5XPM - chains A and C; structure by X-ray diffraction, 2.20 A resolution.

== Chain A ==
Protein: Vitamin D3 receptor
Source organism: Rattus norvegicus
Notes: engineered mutation(s): deletion mutant(residues 165-211)
UniProt: P13053 (VDR_RAT); numbering as in UniProt; present here: 116-158, 206-423
Sequence (271 residues; numbered 106 to 423; 47 numbers in that range are skipped by the numbering (no residue carries them; nothing is unmodelled there); the number before each row is that of its first residue):
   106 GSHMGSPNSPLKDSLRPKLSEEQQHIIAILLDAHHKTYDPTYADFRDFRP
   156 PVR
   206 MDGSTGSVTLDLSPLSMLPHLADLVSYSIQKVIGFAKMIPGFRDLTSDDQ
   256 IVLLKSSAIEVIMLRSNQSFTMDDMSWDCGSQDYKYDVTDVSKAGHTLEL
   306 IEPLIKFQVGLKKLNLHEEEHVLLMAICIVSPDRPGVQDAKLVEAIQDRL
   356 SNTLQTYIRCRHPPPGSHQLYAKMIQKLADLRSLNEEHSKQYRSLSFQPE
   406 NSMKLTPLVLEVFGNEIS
Unresolved in the structure: 106-122, 206-217, 421-423
Construct notes: expression tag (106-115)
Swiss-Prot annotation at these positions:
  - region: Lys242 to Lys260 (Interaction with coactivator LXXLL motif)
  - motif: Pro412 to Asn420 (9aaTAD)
  - binding site (calcitriol): Tyr143, Ser233, Arg270, Ser274, His301, His393
Small-molecule neighbours: 22S-Butyl-25RS- (8C0; (1R,3R)-5-[(2E)-2-[(1R,3AS,7AR)-1-[(2R,3S)-3-[(3S)-3-(4-hydroxyphenyl)-3-methoxy-propyl]heptan-2-yl]-7A-methyl-2,3,3A,5,6,7-hexahydro-1H-inden-4-ylidene]ethylidene]-2-methylidene-cyclohexane-1,3-diol): Tyr143, Tyr147, Phe150, Leu223, Leu226, Ala227, Leu229, Val230, Ser233, Ile264, Ile267, Met268, Arg270, Ser271, Ser274, Trp282, Cys284, Tyr291, Val296, Ala299, Gly300, His301, Leu305, Leu309, Leu389, His393, Gln396, Tyr397, Leu400, Phe418

== Chain C ==
Protein: Mediator of RNA polymerase II transcription subunit 1
Source organism: Homo sapiens
UniProt: Q15648 (MED1_HUMAN); residues 625-637 here correspond to UniProt positions 640-652 (UniProt number = residue number + 15)
Sequence (13 residues; row label = number of the first residue in the row):
   625 KNHPMLMNLLKDN
Unresolved in the structure: 636-637
Swiss-Prot annotation at these positions:
  - motif: Leu630 to Leu634 (LXXLL motif 2)

== Chain A / chain C interface ==
Contacting residue pairs (20; chain A residue first):
  Ile238(A) - Leu630(C)  hydrophobic
  Ile238(A) - Leu633(C)
  Lys242(A) - Leu633(C)  hydrogen bond (side chain-backbone)
  Lys242(A) - Leu634(C)
  Lys242(A) - Lys635(C)  hydrogen bond (side chain-backbone)
  Phe247(A) - Leu634(C)  hydrophobic
  Ser252(A) - Met631(C)
  Gln255(A) - Leu634(C)
  Ile256(A) - His627(C)
  Ile256(A) - Leu630(C)  hydrophobic
  Ile256(A) - Met631(C)  hydrophobic
  Ile256(A) - Leu634(C)  hydrophobic
  Leu259(A) - Leu634(C)  hydrophobic
  Lys260(A) - His627(C)  hydrogen bond
  Pro412(A) - Met629(C)  hydrophobic
  Leu413(A) - Leu633(C)  hydrophobic
  Glu416(A) - His627(C)
  Glu416(A) - Pro628(C)
  Glu416(A) - Met629(C)  hydrogen bond (side chain-backbone)
  Glu416(A) - Leu630(C)  hydrogen bond (side chain-backbone)
Interface residues without a listed pair, chain A (14 interface residues in all): Gln235, Asp253, Val417
Interface residues without a listed pair, chain C (10 interface residues in all): Lys625, Asn626

== Overview ==
14 residues of chain A and 10 residues of chain C are in contact; the contacts include 5 hydrogen bonds. Among
the polar pairs are Lys242(A)-Leu633(C), Lys242(A)-Lys635(C) and Lys260(A)-His627(C). Chain A binds
22S-Butyl-25RS-. UniProt lists 6 calcitriol-binding residues on chain A.
Chain A is Vitamin D3 receptor (Rattus norvegicus) and chain C is Mediator of RNA polymerase II transcription
subunit 1 (Homo sapiens); the structure, Crystal structure of VDR-LBD complexed with
22S-Butyl-25RS-(hydroxyphenyl)-25-methoxy-2-methylidene-19,26,27-trinor-1-hydroxyvitamin D3, was determined by
X-ray diffraction (same publication as 5XPN, 5XPL, 5XPO and 5XPP).
